7CAJ - chains D and A; structure by X-ray diffraction, 2.20 A resolution.

Chain D (and A):
Protein: Histone-lysine N-methyltransferase SETDB1
Organism: Homo sapiens
Notes: EC 2.1.1.-; chain A of this document is another copy of the same molecule, construct and numbering; everything in this record applies to it too
UniProt: Q15047 (SETB1_HUMAN); residue numbers follow UniProt; this construct covers 190-410
Chain sequence (240 residues; row label = number of the first residue in the row):
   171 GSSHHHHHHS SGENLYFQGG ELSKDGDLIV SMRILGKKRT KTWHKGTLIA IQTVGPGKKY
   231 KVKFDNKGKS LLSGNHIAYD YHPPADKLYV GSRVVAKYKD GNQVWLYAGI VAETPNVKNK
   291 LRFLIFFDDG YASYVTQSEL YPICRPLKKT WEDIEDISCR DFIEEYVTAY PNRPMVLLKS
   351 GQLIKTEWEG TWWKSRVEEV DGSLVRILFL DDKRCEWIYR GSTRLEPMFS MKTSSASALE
Not modelled in the structure: 171-191, 403-410
Construct notes: expression tag (171-189)
Ligand contacts: FNC (3-methyl-2-[[(3R,5R)-1-methyl-5-phenyl-piperidin-3-yl]amino]-5H-pyrrolo[3,2-d]pyrimidin-4-one): Thr-212, Tyr-268, Trp-275, Tyr-277, Phe-297, Asp-299, Gly-300, Tyr-301, Glu-386, Arg-394

Interface between chain D and chain A:
Residue-residue contacts - 20 pairs, chain D then chain A:
  Lys-208(D) / Asp-326(A)
  Thr-210(D) / Asp-299(A)
  Lys-211(D) / Lys-211(A)
  His-214(D) / Glu-359(A)  salt bridge
  Asp-235(D) / Glu-359(A)
  Asp-235(D) / Gly-360(A)
  Asn-236(D) / Glu-357(A)
  Asn-236(D) / Gly-360(A)
  Asn-272(D) / Arg-384(A)
  Asn-272(D) / Cys-385(A)
  Gln-273(D) / Arg-384(A)
  Asp-299(D) / Thr-210(A)
  Ser-328(D) / Lys-237(A)  hydrogen bond (side chain-backbone)
  Glu-359(D) / His-214(A)  salt bridge
  Glu-359(D) / Asp-235(A)
  Glu-359(D) / Asn-236(A)
  Gly-360(D) / Asp-235(A)
  Gly-360(D) / Asn-236(A)
  Arg-384(D) / Asn-272(A)
  Cys-385(D) / Asn-272(A)
Other interface residues (no listed pair), chain D (21 interface residues in all): Arg-209, Lys-215, Val-274, Tyr-277, Glu-325, Asp-326, Glu-357
Other interface residues (no listed pair), chain A (22 interface residues in all): Lys-208, Arg-209, Lys-215, Gly-238, Gln-273, Asp-298, Glu-325, Trp-358

Summary:
21 residues of chain D and 22 residues of chain A are in contact; the contacts include 1 hydrogen bond and 2
salt bridges. Polar pairs include His-214(D)/Glu-359(A) and Ser-328(D)/Lys-237(A). Ligands of chain D:
compound FNC.
Chain D and chain A are both Histone-lysine N-methyltransferase SETDB1 (Homo sapiens); the structure, Crystal
structure of SETDB1 Tudor domain in complexed with Compound 2, was determined by X-ray diffraction together
with 7CJT, 7C9N and 7CD9 from the same study.
